PDB entry 8G3L | electron microscopy, 3.50 A resolution | chains D and E of the 5 polymer chains in the assembly

# Chain D (and E)
Protein: Sensor protein BceS
Organism: Bacillus subtilis subsp. subtilis str. 168
Notes: EC 2.7.13.3; chain E of this document is another copy of the same molecule, construct and numbering; everything in this record applies to it too
UniProtKB: O35044 (BCES_BACSU); numbering as in UniProt (aligned over 1-334)
Amino-acid sequence (334 residues; each row starts with the number of its first residue):
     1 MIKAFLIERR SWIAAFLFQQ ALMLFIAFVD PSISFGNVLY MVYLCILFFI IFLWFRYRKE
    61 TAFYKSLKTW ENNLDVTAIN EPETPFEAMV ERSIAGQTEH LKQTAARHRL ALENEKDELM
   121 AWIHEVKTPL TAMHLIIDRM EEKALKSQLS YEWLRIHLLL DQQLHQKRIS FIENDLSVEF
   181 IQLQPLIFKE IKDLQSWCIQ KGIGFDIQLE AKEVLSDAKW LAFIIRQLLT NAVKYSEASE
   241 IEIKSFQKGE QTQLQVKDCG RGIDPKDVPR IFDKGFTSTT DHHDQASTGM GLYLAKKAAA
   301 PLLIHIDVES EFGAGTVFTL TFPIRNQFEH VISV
From the paper describing this entry:
  - mutagenesis - E115K, E115K/K116E: decreased catalytic activity
  - mutagenesis - E115K/H124Q: unchanged catalytic activity
  - post-translational modification sites: His124 (proposed by the authors, not directly observed)

# Chain D / chain E interface
Residue-residue contacts (88):
  Ile7(D) - Pro85(E)  hydrophobic
  Glu8(D) - Thr84(E)
  Glu8(D) - Pro85(E)
  Glu8(D) - Phe86(E)
  Arg9(D) - Arg9(E)
  Arg9(D) - Trp12(E)
  Ser11(D) - Phe52(E)
  Ser11(D) - Arg56(E)  hydrogen bond
  Trp12(D) - Trp12(E)  hydrophobic
  Trp12(D) - Phe16(E)
  Trp12(D) - Leu53(E)  hydrophobic
  Ala15(D) - Phe48(E)
  Ala15(D) - Phe52(E)  hydrophobic
  Phe16(D) - Phe16(E)  hydrophobic
  Phe16(D) - Gln19(E)
  Phe18(D) - Phe48(E)  hydrophobic
  Gln19(D) - Phe16(E)
  Gln19(D) - Gln19(E)
  Gln19(D) - Gln20(E)
  Gln20(D) - Gln19(E)  hydrogen bond
  Met23(D) - Met23(E)  hydrophobic
  Met23(D) - Met41(E)
  Met23(D) - Cys45(E)  hydrophobic
  Ile26(D) - Met41(E)  hydrophobic
  Asp30(D) - Asn37(E)
  Ser32(D) - Ser32(E)
  Ser32(D) - Asn37(E)
  Ile33(D) - Asn37(E)
  Ser34(D) - Ser32(E)
  Ser34(D) - Ile33(E)
  Asn37(D) - Asp30(E)
  Met41(D) - Met23(E)  hydrophobic
  Met41(D) - Ile26(E)  hydrophobic
  Cys45(D) - Gln19(E)  hydrogen bond
  Phe52(D) - Ser11(E)
  Leu53(D) - Trp12(E)  hydrophobic
  Arg56(D) - Ser11(E)  hydrogen bond
  Thr61(D) - Phe86(E)
  Tyr64(D) - Tyr64(E)
  Tyr64(D) - Phe86(E)  hydrophobic
  Tyr64(D) - Met89(E)  hydrophobic
  Lys68(D) - Met89(E)
  Trp70(D) - Ser93(E)
  Trp70(D) - Gln97(E)
  Thr84(D) - Glu8(E)
  Pro85(D) - Ala4(E)
  Phe86(D) - Glu8(E)
  Phe86(D) - Thr61(E)
  Phe86(D) - Tyr64(E)
  Met89(D) - Tyr64(E)  hydrophobic
  Arg92(D) - Glu71(E)  salt bridge
  Ser93(D) - Asn72(E)
  Ile94(D) - Ser93(E)
  Gly96(D) - Asn72(E)
  Gln97(D) - Trp70(E)
  Gln97(D) - Asn72(E)
  Gln97(D) - Ile94(E)
  Gln97(D) - Gln97(E)
  His100(D) - Leu101(E)
  Leu101(D) - Leu101(E)  hydrophobic
  His108(D) - His108(E)  hydrogen bond
  Glu115(D) - Glu115(E)
  Trp122(D) - Trp122(E)  hydrophobic
  Trp122(D) - Leu160(E)  hydrophobic
  Trp122(D) - Gln163(E)
  Glu125(D) - Leu159(E)
  Val126(D) - Leu159(E)  hydrophobic
  Pro129(D) - Arg155(E)
  Ala132(D) - Arg155(E)
  Met133(D) - Met133(E)  hydrophobic
  Met133(D) - Glu152(E)
  Ile136(D) - Gln148(E)
  Ile136(D) - Glu152(E)
  Arg139(D) - Leu145(E)
  Leu145(D) - Met140(E)  hydrophobic
  Leu149(D) - Met133(E)  hydrophobic
  Leu149(D) - Ile137(E)  hydrophobic
  Glu152(D) - Pro129(E)
  Glu152(D) - Ala132(E)
  Glu152(D) - Met133(E)  hydrogen bond (side chain-backbone)
  Glu152(D) - Ile136(E)
  Arg155(D) - Pro129(E)  hydrogen bond (side chain-backbone)
  Arg155(D) - Ala132(E)
  Ile156(D) - Pro129(E)  hydrophobic
  Leu159(D) - Glu125(E)
  Gln163(D) - Trp122(E)
  Lys274(D) - Glu118(E)  salt bridge
  Thr288(D) - Glu125(E)
Interface residues without a listed pair, chain D (68 interface residues in all): Ala4, Leu22, Ala27, Phe49, Glu60, Leu67, Val90, Ala105, Leu119, Glu141, Gln148, Ala286
Interface residues without a listed pair, chain E (71 interface residues in all): Met1, Phe5, Ile7, Ala15, Leu22, Val38, Tyr40, Leu44, Glu60, Leu67, Lys68, Val90, Thr98, His100, Leu119, Arg139, Glu142, Leu149, Ile156, Gln162

# Summary
68 residues of chain D face 71 of chain E across their interface, with 7 hydrogen bonds and 2 salt bridges.
Polar pairs include Arg92(D)-Glu71(E), Lys274(D)-Glu118(E) and Ser11(D)-Arg56(E). From the paper: E115K and
E115K/K116E of chain D reduce catalytic activity; a modification site at His124(D).
Chain D and chain E are both Sensor protein BceS (Bacillus subtilis subsp. subtilis str. 168); the structure,
BceAB-S nucleotide free BceS state 2, was determined by electron microscopy, deposited together with 8G3A,
8G3B, 8G3F, 8G4C and 8G4D.
